Entry 5V58 (X-ray diffraction, 2.59 A resolution); this record covers chain A.

== Chain A ==
Molecule: Bifunctional glutamate/proline--tRNA ligase
Organism: Homo sapiens
Notes: EC 6.1.1.17, 6.1.1.15
UniProt: P07814 (SYEP_HUMAN); residue numbers follow UniProt; this construct covers 1003-1512
Chain sequence (519 residues; row label = number of the first residue in the row):
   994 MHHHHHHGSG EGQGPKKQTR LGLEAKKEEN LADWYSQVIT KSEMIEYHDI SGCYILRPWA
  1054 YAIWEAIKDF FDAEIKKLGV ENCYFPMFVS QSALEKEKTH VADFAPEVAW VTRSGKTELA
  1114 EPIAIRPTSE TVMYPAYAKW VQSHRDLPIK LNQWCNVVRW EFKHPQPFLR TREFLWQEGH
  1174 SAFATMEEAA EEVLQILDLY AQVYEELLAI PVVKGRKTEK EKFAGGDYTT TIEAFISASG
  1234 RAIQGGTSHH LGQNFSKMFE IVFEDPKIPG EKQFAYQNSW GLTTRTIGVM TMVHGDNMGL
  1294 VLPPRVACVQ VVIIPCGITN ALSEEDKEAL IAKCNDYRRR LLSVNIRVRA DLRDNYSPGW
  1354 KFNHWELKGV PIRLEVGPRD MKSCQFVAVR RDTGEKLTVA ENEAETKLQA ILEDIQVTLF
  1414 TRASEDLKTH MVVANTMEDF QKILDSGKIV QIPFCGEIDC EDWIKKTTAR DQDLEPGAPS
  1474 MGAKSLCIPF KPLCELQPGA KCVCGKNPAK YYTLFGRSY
Unresolved in the structure: 994-1012, 1092-1097, 1310-1315, 1465-1473, 1490-1492
Disulfide bonds: Cys-1453/Cys-1497
Construct notes: expression tag (994-1002)
Metal / ion sites: Zn2+: Cys-1448, Cys-1495
Ligand contacts: Aze-SA (8X1; 5'-O-{[(2S)-azetidine-2-carbonyl]sulfamoyl}adenosine): Thr-1121, Glu-1123, Arg-1152, Glu-1154, Phe-1161, Leu-1162, Arg-1163, Thr-1164, Phe-1167, Trp-1169, Glu-1171, His-1173, Phe-1216, Gln-1237, Gly-1238, Gly-1239, Thr-1240, His-1242, Ser-1272, Trp-1273, Gly-1274, Thr-1276, Arg-1278

== Overview ==
Bound to chain A: Aze-SA. Cys-1448 and Cys-1495 coordinate Zn2+.
Chain A is Bifunctional glutamate/proline--tRNA ligase (Homo sapiens); the structure, Crystal structure of
human prolyl-tRNA synthetase in complex with Aze-SA, was determined by X-ray diffraction, deposited together
with 5V59.
